Entry 2Y1G (X-ray diffraction, 1.95 A resolution); this record covers chains A and B.

== Chain A (and B) ==
Protein: 1-deoxy-D-xylulose 5-phosphate reductoisomerase
Source organism: Mycobacterium tuberculosis
Notes: EC 1.1.1.267; chain B of this document is another copy of the same molecule, construct and numbering; everything in this record applies to it too
UniProtKB: A2VLK3 (A2VLK3_MYCTU); residues 1-389 here correspond to UniProt positions 24-412 (UniProt number = residue number + 23)
Chain sequence (398 residues; row label = number of the first residue in the row; numbers below 1 keep their minus sign (Thr-8 is residue -8)):
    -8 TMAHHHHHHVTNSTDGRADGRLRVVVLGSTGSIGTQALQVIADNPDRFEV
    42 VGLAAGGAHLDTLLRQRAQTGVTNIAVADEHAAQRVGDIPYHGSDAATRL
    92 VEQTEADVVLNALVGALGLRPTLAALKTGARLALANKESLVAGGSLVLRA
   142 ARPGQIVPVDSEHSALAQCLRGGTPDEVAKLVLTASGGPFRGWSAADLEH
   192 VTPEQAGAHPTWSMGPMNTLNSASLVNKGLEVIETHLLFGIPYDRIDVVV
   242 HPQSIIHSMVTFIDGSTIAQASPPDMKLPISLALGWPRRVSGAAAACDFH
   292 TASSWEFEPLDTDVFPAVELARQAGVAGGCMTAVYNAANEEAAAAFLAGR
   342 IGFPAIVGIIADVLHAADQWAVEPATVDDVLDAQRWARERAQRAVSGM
Disordered / not traced: -8 to 10, 199-203 (chain B: -8 to 10)
Sequence notes: expression tag (-8 to 0)
Bound ions: Mn2+: Asp151, Glu153, Glu222 (together with FM5)
Ligand contacts: FM5 (3-(N-hydroxyacetamido)-1-(3,4-dichlorophenyl)propylphosphonic acid): Lys128, Asp151, Ser152, Glu153, Thr175, Ala176, Ser177, Met205, Asn209, Ser213, Asn218, Lys219, Glu222, Ser245, His248, Pro265, Met267
Reported in the primary citation:
  - binding site for FM5: Asp151, Ser152, Ser177, Ser213, Asn218, Lys219
  - conformationally variable residues (order/disorder transition): Trp203

== Chain A / chain B interface ==
Pairs across the interface - 78 pairs, chain A then chain B:
  Gln159(A) - Ser257(B)  hydrogen bond
  Gln159(A) - Ile259(B)
  Arg162(A) - Arg162(B)
  Arg162(A) - Gly163(B)  hydrogen bond (side chain-backbone)
  Gly163(A) - Arg162(B)  hydrogen bond (backbone-side chain)
  Gly163(A) - Arg280(B)  hydrogen bond (backbone-side chain)
  Glu168(A) - Arg279(B)
  Glu168(A) - Arg280(B)  hydrogen bond (side chain-backbone)
  Val240(A) - Phe290(B)  hydrophobic
  Met250(A) - Phe290(B)  hydrophobic
  Thr252(A) - Ala287(B)
  Phe253(A) - Arg280(B)
  Ile254(A) - Ser282(B)
  Ile254(A) - Gly283(B)  hydrogen bond (backbone-backbone)
  Asp255(A) - Leu269(B)
  Asp255(A) - Arg280(B)  salt bridge
  Asp255(A) - Val281(B)
  Asp255(A) - Ala284(B)
  Asp255(A) - Ala285(B)  hydrogen bond (backbone-backbone)
  Gly256(A) - Ser263(B)
  Gly256(A) - Ala285(B)
  Gly256(A) - Ala286(B)
  Gly256(A) - Ala287(B)
  Ser257(A) - Gln159(B)  hydrogen bond
  Ser257(A) - Gln261(B)  hydrogen bond
  Ser257(A) - Ala262(B)
  Ser257(A) - Leu269(B)
  Ser257(A) - Arg280(B)
  Thr258(A) - Ala260(B)
  Thr258(A) - Gln261(B)
  Thr258(A) - Ala262(B)  hydrogen bond (backbone-backbone)
  Ile259(A) - Gln159(B)
  Ile259(A) - Ile259(B)  hydrophobic
  Ile259(A) - Ala260(B)
  Ile259(A) - Gln261(B)
  Ala260(A) - Thr258(B)
  Ala260(A) - Ile259(B)
  Ala260(A) - Ala260(B)  hydrogen bond (backbone-backbone)
  Gln261(A) - Ser257(B)  hydrogen bond
  Gln261(A) - Thr258(B)
  Gln261(A) - Ile259(B)
  Ala262(A) - Thr258(B)  hydrogen bond (backbone-backbone)
  Ser263(A) - Gly256(B)
  Leu269(A) - Asp255(B)
  Leu269(A) - Ser257(B)
  Arg279(A) - Glu168(B)
  Arg280(A) - Gly163(B)  hydrogen bond (side chain-backbone)
  Arg280(A) - Glu168(B)  salt bridge
  Arg280(A) - Phe253(B)
  Arg280(A) - Asp255(B)  salt bridge
  Arg280(A) - Ser257(B)
  Val281(A) - Asp255(B)
  Ser282(A) - Ile254(B)
  Gly283(A) - Ile254(B)  hydrogen bond (backbone-backbone)
  Ala284(A) - Asp255(B)
  Ala285(A) - Asp255(B)  hydrogen bond (backbone-backbone)
  Ala285(A) - Gly256(B)
  Ala286(A) - Gly256(B)
  Ala287(A) - Thr252(B)
  Ala287(A) - Gly256(B)
  Phe290(A) - Val240(B)
  Phe290(A) - Met250(B)  hydrophobic
  His291(A) - Asp238(B)  salt bridge
  His291(A) - Pro300(B)
  Ala293(A) - Phe298(B)
  Ala293(A) - Pro300(B)
  Ser294(A) - Glu297(B)
  Ser294(A) - Phe298(B)  hydrogen bond (backbone-backbone)
  Ser295(A) - Trp296(B)
  Trp296(A) - Ser295(B)
  Trp296(A) - Trp296(B)  hydrogen bond (backbone-backbone)
  Trp296(A) - Phe298(B)  hydrophobic
  Glu297(A) - Ser294(B)
  Glu297(A) - Ser295(B)
  Phe298(A) - Ala293(B)
  Phe298(A) - Ser294(B)  hydrogen bond (backbone-backbone)
  Phe298(A) - Trp296(B)  hydrophobic
  Pro300(A) - His291(B)
Interface residues without a listed pair, chain A (45 interface residues in all): Gly164, Val173, Ile247, Leu273, Pro278, Cys288, Thr292, Glu299
Interface residues without a listed pair, chain B (44 interface residues in all): Gly164, Val173, Pro278, Cys288, Thr292, Glu299

== Summary ==
Chain A and chain B form an interface of 45 and 44 residues respectively; the contacts include 19 hydrogen
bonds and 4 salt bridges. Among the polar pairs are Asp255(A)-Arg280(B), Arg280(A)-Glu168(B) and
His291(A)-Asp238(B). The paper reports a binding site for FM5 at Asp151(A), Ser152(A) and Ser177(A) among
others; conformational variability at Trp203(A).
Chain A and chain B are both 1-deoxy-D-xylulose 5-phosphate reductoisomerase (Mycobacterium tuberculosis); the
structure, X-ray structure of 1-deoxy-D-xylulose 5-phosphate reductoisomerase, DXR, Rv2870c, from
Mycobacterium tuberculosis, in complex with a 3,4- ..., was determined by X-ray diffraction together with
2Y1C, 2Y1D, 2Y1E and 2Y1F from the same study.
